Entry 7ZK1 (X-ray diffraction, 2.65 A resolution); this record covers chains A and C of the 3 polymer chains in the assembly.

== Chain A ==
Molecule: Cystinosin homolog
From: Arabidopsis thaliana
UniProtKB: P57758 (CTNS_ARATH); residue numbers follow UniProt; this construct covers 1-270
Amino-acid sequence (277 residues; each row starts with the number of its first residue):
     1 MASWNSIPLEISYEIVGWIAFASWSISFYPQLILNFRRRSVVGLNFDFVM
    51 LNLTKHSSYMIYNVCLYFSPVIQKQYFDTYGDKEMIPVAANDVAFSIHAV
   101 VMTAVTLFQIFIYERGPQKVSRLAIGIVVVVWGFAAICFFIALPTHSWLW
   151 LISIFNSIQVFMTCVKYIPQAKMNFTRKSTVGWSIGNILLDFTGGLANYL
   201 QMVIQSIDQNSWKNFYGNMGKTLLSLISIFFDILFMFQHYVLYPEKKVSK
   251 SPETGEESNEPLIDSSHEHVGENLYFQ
Not modelled in the structure: 1-2, 246-277
Differences from the reference sequence: expression tag (271-277)
Swiss-Prot annotation at these positions:
  - glycosylation (N-linked (GlcNAc...) asparagine): N52, N174
From the paper describing this entry:
  - contacts within the chain: D92-K221, D92-Q201, D191-D232
  - mutagenesis - K55A, K55R, K166A, K166R, D191A, D191N: abolished catalytic activity
  - mutagenesis - W24F, H56A: decreased catalytic activity on l-cystine
  - mutagenesis - W24F: decreased binding to l-cystine
  - mutagenesis - S228A: decreased catalytic activity on l-Cystine
  - mutagenesis - S228A: decreased binding to l-Cystine
  - mutagenesis - P169A, P169G: abolished catalytic activity on l-cystine
  - mutagenesis - P169G: unchanged binding to l-cystine
  - mutagenesis - Y167F: increased catalytic activity
  - mutagenesis - D92A, Q201A, K221A: decreased stability
  - mutagenesis - H56F: decreased catalytic activity
  - mutagenesis - H56F: abolished catalytic activity on pH 6.5

== Chain C ==
Molecule: Synthetic nanobody (Sybody)
From: synthetic construct
Notes: antibody fragment or engineered binder
Amino-acid sequence (121 residues; each row starts with the number of its first residue):
     1 QVQLVESGGGLVQAGGSLRLSCAASGFPVYRNRMHWYRQAPGKEREWVAA
    51 IESAGQETHYADSVKGRFTISRDNAKNTVYLQMNSLKPEDTAVYYCNVKD
   101 EGWYWQTYDYWGQGTQVTVSA
Cystine bridges: C22-C96

== How chain A and chain C interact ==
Pairs across the interface (39; chain A residue first):
  Q31(A) - Q106(C)
  L34(A) - Q106(C)
  V42(A) - Y37(C)
  V42(A) - W47(C)
  G43(A) - E101(C)
  G43(A) - T107(C)
  N45(A) - W103(C)
  F48(A) - W103(C)
  F48(A) - Y104(C)  hydrophobic
  L51(A) - W103(C)  hydrophobic
  R115(A) - A61(C)
  R115(A) - D62(C)
  P117(A) - W47(C)  hydrophobic
  P117(A) - H59(C)
  Q118(A) - R33(C)
  Q118(A) - E101(C)  hydrogen bond
  K119(A) - H59(C)  hydrogen bond
  V165(A) - W103(C)  hydrogen bond (backbone-side chain)
  K166(A) - W103(C)  hydrogen bond (backbone-side chain)
  K166(A) - Y104(C)
  Y167(A) - Y104(C)
  P169(A) - W103(C)
  Q170(A) - W103(C)
  Q170(A) - Y104(C)
  Q170(A) - W105(C)  hydrogen bond
  M173(A) - E101(C)
  M173(A) - G102(C)
  M173(A) - W103(C)  hydrophobic
  N174(A) - W105(C)
  R177(A) - E101(C)  hydrogen bond (side chain-backbone)
  T180(A) - W105(C)
  V181(A) - D100(C)
  V181(A) - W105(C)  hydrogen bond (backbone-side chain)
  V181(A) - Y108(C)  hydrophobic
  G182(A) - W105(C)
  G182(A) - Q106(C)
  I188(A) - W105(C)  hydrophobic
  F235(A) - Y104(C)
  F235(A) - W105(C)  hydrophobic
Interface residues without a listed pair, chain A (28 interface residues in all): R38, L44, D47, W183
Interface residues without a listed pair, chain C (20 interface residues in all): H35, Y60, K99, D109, Y110

== Summary ==
28 residues of chain A face 20 of chain C across their interface, with 7 hydrogen bonds. Polar contacts
include Q118(A)-E101(C), K119(A)-H59(C) and V165(A)-W103(C). The paper reports that K55A, K55R and K166A of
chain A, among others, abolish catalytic activity; contacts within the chain involving D92(A), K221(A) and
Q201(A) among others; 16 substitutions were tested in all.
Chain A is Cystinosin homolog (Arabidopsis thaliana) and chain C is Synthetic nanobody (Sybody) (synthetic
construct); the structure, Crystal structure of cystinosin from Arabidopsis thaliana bound to sybody and
nanobody, was determined by X-ray diffraction together with 7ZKW and 7ZKZ from the same study.
